PDB entry 2IAW | X-ray diffraction, 1.74 A resolution | chain A

Chain A:
Name: Diisopropylfluorophosphatase
From: Loligo vulgaris
Notes: EC 3.1.8.2
UniProt: Q7SIG4 (DFPA_LOLVU); numbering as in UniProt (aligned over 3-314)
Sequence (312 residues; row label = number of the first residue in the row):
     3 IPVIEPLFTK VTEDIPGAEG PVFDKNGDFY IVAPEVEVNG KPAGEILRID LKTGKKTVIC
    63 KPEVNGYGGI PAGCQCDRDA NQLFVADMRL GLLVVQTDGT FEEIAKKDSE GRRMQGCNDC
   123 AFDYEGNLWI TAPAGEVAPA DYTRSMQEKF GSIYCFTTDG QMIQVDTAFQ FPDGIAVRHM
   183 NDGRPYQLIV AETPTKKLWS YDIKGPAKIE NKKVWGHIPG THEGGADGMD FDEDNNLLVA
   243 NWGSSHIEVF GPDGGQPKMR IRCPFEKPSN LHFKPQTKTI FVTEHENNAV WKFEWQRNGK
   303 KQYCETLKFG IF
Sequence notes: engineered mutation Asp-175 (Asn in Q7SIG4)
UniProt features mapped onto this chain:
  - active site: His-287 (Proton acceptor)
  - binding site (Ca(2+)): Glu-21, Asn-120, Asp-229, Asp-232, Leu-273, His-274
  - mutagenesis: Glu-21 (E21Q: 100% decrease in activity. Loss of calcium 1 binding), Glu-37 (E37Q: 50% decrease in activity), Gln-77 (Q77F: 100% decrease in activity; Q77W: No effect on activity; Q77Y: 6% increase in activity), Asn-120 (N120D: 96% decrease in activity. 100% decrease in activity; when associated with N-229), Asp-121 (D121F: 100% decrease in activity), Tyr-144 (Y144S: 8% increase in activity), Arg-146 (R146S: 45% decrease in activity), Met-148 (M148A: 26% decrease in activity), Phe-173 (F173A: 84% decrease in activity; F173L: 28% decrease in activity; F173S: 68% decrease in activity; F173V: 46% decrease in activity; F173W: 19% decrease in activity; F173Y: 53% decrease in activity), His-181 (H181N: 20% decrease in activity), Thr-195 (T195A: 60% decrease in activity; T195L: 11% decrease in activity; T195V: 3% decrease in activity), His-219 (H219N: 3% increase in activity), 12 further mutagenesis entries in UniProt

Summary:
Curated annotation (UniProt) lists active-site residue His-287, 6 Ca2+-binding residues and 24 mutagenesis
sites.
Chain A is Diisopropylfluorophosphatase (Loligo vulgaris); the structure, Crystal structure of squid ganglion
DFPase N175D mutant, was determined by X-ray diffraction together with 2IAV and 2IAX from the same study.
